7ASE - chains 0 and r of the 52 polymer chains in the assembly; structure by electron microscopy, 3.33 A resolution.

# Chain 0
Molecule: 18S
From: Trypanosoma cruzi
Sequence (2319 nucleotides; each row starts with the number of its first residue; note: 67 numbers in that range are skipped by the numbering (no residue carries them; nothing is unmodelled there); a row labelled like 1004A-1004Z holds insertion residues (1004A, then the next letters in order); numbering starts at 0):
     0 UGAUCUGGUU GAUUCUGCCA GUAGUCAUAU GCUUGUUUCA AGGACUUAGC CAUGCAUGCC
    60 UCAGAAUCAC UGCAUUGCAG GAAUCUGCGC AUGGCUCAUU ACAUCAGACG UAAUCUGCCG
   120 CAAAAAUCUU GCGGUCUCCG CAACAUUGGA UAACUUGGCG AAACGCCAAG CUAAUACAUG
   180 AACCAACCGG AUGUUCUCUG UUCCGGCGGC AGGGCAACCU GCUGCCAUGG GACGUCCAGC
   240 GAAUGAAUGA AAGUAAAACC AAUGCCUUCA CCGGCAGUAA CACUCAGAAG UGUUGAUUCA
   300 AUUCAUUCCG UGCGAAAGCC GGGUUUUUUU AUCCGGCGUC UUUUGACGAA CAACUGCCCU
   360 AUCAGCCAGC GAUGGCCGUG UAGUGGACUG CCAUGGCGUU GACGGGAGCG GGGGAUUAGG
   420 GUUCGAUUCC GGAGAGGGAG CCUGAGAAAU AGCUACCACU UCUACGGAGG GCAGCAGGCG
   480 CGCAAAUUGC CCAAUGUCAA AAAAAAAAGA UGAGGCAGCG AAAAGAAAUA GAGCCGACAG
   540 UGCUUUUGCA UUGUCGUUUU CAAUGGGGGA UAUUUAAACC CAUCCAAAAU CGAGUAACAA
   600 UUGGAGGACA AGUCUGGUGC CAGCACCCGC GGUAAUUCCA GCUCCAAAAG CGUAUAUUAA
   660 UGCUGUUGCU GUUAAAGGGU UCGUAGUUGA AUUGAGGGCC UCUAAGGCGC AAUGGUUUAG
   720 UCCCAUCCAC UUCGGAUUGG UGACCCAUGC CCUUGUGGUC CGUGAACAGA CAUUCAGAAA
   780 CAAAAAACAC GGGAGUGGUA CCUUUCCUGA UUAUCGCAUG UCAUGCAUGC CAGAGGGCGC
   840 CCGUGAUUUU UUACUGUGAC UAAAAAAGUG UGACCAAAGC AGUCAUUCGA CUUGAAUUAG
   900 AAAGCAUGGG AUAACAAAGG AGCAGCCUCU GGGCCACCGU UUCGGCUUUU GUUGGUUUUA
   960 AAAGUCCAUU GGAGAUUAUG GGGCAGUGUG ACAAGCGGCU GGGUG
1004A-1004Z GUUAUUCCACACACACACACACACGC
1005A-1005Z UCCUUUUUUUUGGACGUGUUUUGUGU
1006A-1006J GUGUAUGUGG
  1066 CACUCGUCGC CUUUG
  1087 UGGGAAAUCC GUGUGGCACU GUGUUUGAUG UUGUUGGCAG AGACUUCGGU CUUUUGCCUU
  1147 CGCAUAUUUC ACACAUGUGU CAUGCCUUCC CUCAACUCAC GGCAUCCAGG AAUGAAGGAG
  1207 GGUAGUUCGG GGGAGAACGU ACUGGUGCGU CAGAGGUGAA AUUCUUAGAC CGCACCAAGA
  1267 CGAACUACAG CGAAGGCAUU CUUCAAGGAU ACCUUCCUCA AUCAAGAACC AAAGUGUGGG
  1327 GAUCGAAGAU GAUUAGAGAC CAUUGUAGUC CACACUGCAA ACGAUGACAC CCAUGAAUUG
  1387 GGGAGUUUUU GGUCGUAGGC GUGGUCGGGC UUGAUUAUUA UUUUUCAUCC CGUUCCUCGU
  1447 CUCGCCAAUG AAUAUUAAAU UUACGUGCAU AUUCUUUUUG GUCUUCGUUU UUUUACGGCG
  1507 AGGGCCUUUA ACGGGAAUAU CCUCAGCACG UUAUCUGACU UCUUCACGCG AAAGCUUUGA
  1567 GGUUACAGUC UCAGGGGGGA GUACGUUCGC AAGAGUGAAA CUUAAAGAAA UUGACGGAAU
  1627 GGCACCACAA GACGUGGAGC GUGCGGUUUA AUUUGACUCA ACACGGGGAA CUUUACCAGA
  1687 UCCGGACAGG GUGAGGAUUG ACAGAUUGAG UGUUCUUUCU CGAUCCCCUG AAUGGUGGUG
  1747 CAUGGCCGCU UUUGGUCGGU GGAGUGAUUU GUUUGGUUGA UUCCGUCAAC GGACGAGAUC
  1807 CAAGCUGCCC AGUAGGAUUC AGAAUUGCCC AUAGGAUAGC AAUCCCUUCC GCGGGUUUUA
  1867 CCCAAGGGGG GGCGGUAUUC GCUUGUAUCC UUCUCUGCGG GAUUCCUUGU UUUGCGCAAG
  1927 GUGAGAUUUU GGGCAACAGC AGGUCUGUGA UGCUCCUCAA UGUUCUGGGC GACACGCGCA
  1987 CUACAAUGUC AGUGAGAACA AGAAAAACGA CUCUUGUCGG ACCUACUUGA UCAAAAGAGU
  2047 GGGAAAACCC CGGAAUCACG UAGACCCACU UGGGACCGAG UAUUGCAAUU AUUGGUCGCG
  2107 CAACGAGGAA UGUCUCGUAG GCGCAGCUCA UCAAACUGUG CCGAUUACGU CCCUGCCAUU
  2167 UGUACACACC GCCCGUCGUU GUUUCCGAUG AUGGUGCAAU ACAGGUGAUC GGACAGUCGA
  2227 GUGCUUCACU UGACCGAAAG UUCACCGAUA UUUCUUCAAU AGAGGAAGCA AAAGUCGUAA
  2287 CAAGGUAGCU GUAGGUGAAC CUGCAGCUGG AUCAUUU
Disordered / not traced: 0, 1004A-1004Z, 1005A-1005Z, 1006A-1006J, 1087-1178, 1836-1849
Construct notes: conflict C143 (A144 in 320364483), C805 (U806 in 320364483); insertion (2321-2323)

# Chain r
Protein: 40S ribosomal protein S16, putative
From: Trypanosoma cruzi
UniProtKB: Q4DEK4 (Q4DEK4_TRYCC); numbering as in UniProt (aligned over 1-149)
Amino-acid sequence (149 residues; row label = number of the first residue in the row):
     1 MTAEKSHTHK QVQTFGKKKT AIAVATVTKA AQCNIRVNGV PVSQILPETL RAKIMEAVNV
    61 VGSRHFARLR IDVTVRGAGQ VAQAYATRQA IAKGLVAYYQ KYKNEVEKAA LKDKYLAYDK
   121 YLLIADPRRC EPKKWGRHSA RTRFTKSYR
Disordered / not traced: 1-9

# Chain 0 / chain r interface
Residue-residue contacts (101; chain 0 residue first):
  U1664(0) with Tyr-148(r), hydrogen bond to the sugar
  C1665(0) with Tyr-148(r), sugar contact; Arg-149(r), sugar contact
  A1666(0) with Arg-149(r), salt bridge to the phosphate
  C1668(0) with Tyr-148(r), base contact
  A1669(0) with Lys-146(r), salt bridge to the phosphate
  G1810(0) with Pro-127(r), sugar contact; Arg-129(r), hydrogen bond to the phosphate
  C1811(0) with Lys-17(r), salt bridge to the phosphate; Arg-129(r), salt bridge to the phosphate
  U1812(0) with Phe-15(r), phosphate contact
  G1822(0) with Gln-13(r), sugar contact; Arg-76(r), salt bridge to the phosphate
  A1823(0) with Gln-11(r), hydrogen bond to the phosphate
  U1824(0) with Gln-11(r), phosphate contact
  G1880(0) with Gln-32(r), hydrogen bond to the base
  G1881(0) with Ala-31(r), base contact; Gln-32(r), base contact
  A1883(0) with Lys-29(r), hydrogen bond to the base; Ala-30(r), base contact; Ala-31(r), hydrogen bond to the base; Gln-32(r), hydrogen bond to the base; Cys-33(r), base contact
  U1885(0) with Cys-33(r), hydrogen bond to the phosphate; Arg-36(r), hydrogen bond to the phosphate
  C1886(0) with Arg-36(r), salt bridge to the phosphate
  C1888(0) with Arg-76(r), base contact
  U1898(0) with Gln-13(r), hydrogen bond to the base; Phe-15(r), sugar contact; Val-24(r), base contact
  C1899(0) with Phe-15(r), sugar contact; Ile-22(r), sugar contact; Val-24(r), sugar contact
  U1900(0) with Ile-22(r), phosphate contact
  G1937(0) with Glu-131(r), sugar contact; Lys-134(r), hydrogen bond to the sugar; Arg-141(r), salt bridge to the phosphate
  G1938(0) with Lys-134(r), phosphate contact; Arg-137(r), salt bridge to the phosphate
  G1939(0) with Trp-135(r), phosphate contact
  A1986(0) with Ser-147(r), hydrogen bond to the phosphate
  C1987(0) with Thr-145(r), sugar contact; Ser-147(r), hydrogen bond to the phosphate
  U1988(0) with Thr-145(r), phosphate contact
  A2004(0) with Gln-80(r), base contact
  C2005(0) with Ala-78(r), sugar contact; Gly-79(r), sugar contact; Gln-83(r), sugar contact
  A2006(0) with Gly-77(r), phosphate contact; Ala-78(r), sugar contact
  A2007(0) with Gly-77(r), phosphate contact
  C2057(0) with Arg-76(r), hydrogen bond to the base
  U2062(0) with Gln-80(r), base contact
  C2063(0) with Gln-80(r), hydrogen bond to the sugar
  A2064(0) with Leu-46(r), sugar contact; Pro-47(r), sugar contact; Gln-80(r), sugar contact
  C2065(0) with Leu-46(r), sugar contact
  G2118(0) with Thr-145(r), hydrogen bond to the sugar; Arg-149(r), phosphate contact
  U2119(0) with Thr-142(r), sugar contact; Arg-143(r), phosphate contact; Phe-144(r), sugar contact; Arg-149(r), salt bridge to the phosphate
  C2120(0) with Arg-141(r), phosphate contact; Arg-143(r), salt bridge to the phosphate
  U2121(0) with Arg-141(r), salt bridge to the phosphate
  C2122(0) with Arg-141(r), salt bridge to the phosphate
  G2123(0) with Lys-18(r), base contact; Lys-19(r), hydrogen bond to the base; Arg-128(r), hydrogen bond to the base; Arg-129(r), hydrogen bond to the sugar; Cys-130(r), sugar contact
  U2124(0) with Cys-130(r), phosphate contact; Glu-131(r), hydrogen bond to the phosphate; Ala-140(r), phosphate contact; Arg-141(r), sugar contact
  A2125(0) with Ser-139(r), phosphate contact; Ala-140(r), phosphate contact; Arg-141(r), phosphate contact; Thr-142(r), phosphate contact
  G2126(0) with Thr-142(r), phosphate contact
  C2142(0) with His-138(r), salt bridge to the phosphate; Phe-144(r), phosphate contact
  U2143(0) with Lys-133(r), salt bridge to the phosphate; Trp-135(r), phosphate contact
  G2144(0) with Lys-133(r), phosphate contact; Lys-134(r), phosphate contact; Trp-135(r), phosphate contact
  U2145(0) with Pro-132(r), phosphate contact; Lys-133(r), hydrogen bond to the phosphate
  G2146(0) with Thr-20(r), phosphate contact; Cys-130(r), hydrogen bond to the phosphate
  C2147(0) with Lys-19(r), phosphate contact; Thr-20(r), hydrogen bond to the phosphate; Gly-79(r), phosphate contact
  C2148(0) with Lys-19(r), salt bridge to the phosphate; Gly-79(r), phosphate contact; Val-81(r), phosphate contact; Ala-82(r), hydrogen bond to the phosphate
  G2149(0) with Val-81(r), phosphate contact
Also at the interface, not in a pair above, chain 0 (62 interface residues in all): C1632, A1633, C1670, A1809, C1879, U1882, U1884, A1930, G1931, U1936
Also at the interface, not in a pair above, chain r (54 interface residues in all): Lys-10, Thr-26, Glu-48, Arg-70, Thr-74, Leu-123, Asp-126

# Overview
Chain 0 and chain r form an interface of 62 and 54 residues respectively; the contacts include 24 hydrogen
bonds and 15 salt bridges. Among the polar pairs are G1880(0)/Gln-32(r), A1883(0)/Lys-29(r) and
A1883(0)/Ala-31(r).
Chain 0 is 18S and chain r is 40S ribosomal protein S16, putative, both from Trypanosoma cruzi; the structure,
43S preinitiation complex from Trypanosoma cruzi with the kDDX60 helicase, was determined by electron
microscopy.
